PDB entry 4L8H | X-ray diffraction, 2.40 A resolution | chains A and R of the 3 polymer chains in the assembly

[Chain A]
Name: Coat protein
Source organism: Enterobacteria phage Qbeta
UniProt: P03615 (COAT_BPQBE); residues 1-132 here correspond to UniProt positions 2-133 (UniProt number = residue number + 1)
Sequence (132 residues; row label = number of the first residue in the row):
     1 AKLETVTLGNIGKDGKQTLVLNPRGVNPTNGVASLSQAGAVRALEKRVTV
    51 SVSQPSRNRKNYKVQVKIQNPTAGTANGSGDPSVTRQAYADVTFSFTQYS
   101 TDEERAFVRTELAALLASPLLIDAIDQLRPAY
Not modelled in the structure: 74-84
Sequence notes: engineered mutation Arg42 (Pro43 in P03615), Gly74 (Cys75 in P03615), Gly80 (Cys81 in P03615), Arg129 (Asn130 in P03615)
Metal / ion sites: Zn2+: Asp91 (shared with A11(R) of chain R)

[Chain R]
Molecule: RNA operator hairpin
Sequence (20 nucleotides; numbered 1 to 20; the number before each row is that of its first residue):
     1 AUGCAUGUCUAAGACAGCAU
Metal / ion sites: Zn2+ site 1 near U6 (its only coordinating residue here); Zn2+ site 2 near G7 (its only coordinating residue here); Zn2+ site 3: A11 (shared with Asp91(A) of chain A); Zn2+ site 4 near G13 (its only coordinating residue here)

[How chain A and chain R interact]
Pairs across the interface (20; chain A residue first):
  Asn30(A) with A12(R), hydrogen bond to the sugar
  Val32(A) with A12(R), base contact
  Thr49(A) with A12(R), hydrogen bond to the base
  Val50(A) with A12(R), base contact
  Ser51(A) with A12(R), hydrogen bond to the base
  Asn58(A) with U2(R), hydrogen bond to the sugar; G3(R), sugar contact
  Arg59(A) with G3(R), salt bridge to the phosphate; C4(R), phosphate contact
  Asn61(A) with A5(R), base contact
  Lys63(A) with C4(R), salt bridge to the phosphate; A5(R), salt bridge to the phosphate
  Gln65(A) with A12(R), hydrogen bond to the base
  Lys67(A) with A11(R), hydrogen bond to the base; A12(R), base contact; G13(R), base contact
  Gln69(A) with A11(R), hydrogen bond to the phosphate
  Tyr89(A) with A11(R), stacking on the base
  Asp91(A) with A11(R), base contact
  Ser95(A) with A5(R), hydrogen bond to the phosphate
Other interface residues (no listed pair), chain A (19 interface residues in all): Arg47, Val66, Gln87, Thr93
Other interface residues (no listed pair), chain R (8 interface residues in all): U10

[Summary]
The interface between chain A and chain R involves 19 residues on one side and 8 on the other, with 8 hydrogen
bonds, 3 salt bridges and 1 aromatic stacking contact. Among the polar pairs are Thr49(A)-A12(R),
Ser51(A)-A12(R) and Gln65(A)-A12(R).
Chain A is Coat protein (Enterobacteria phage Qbeta) and chain R is RNA operator hairpin; the structure,
Bacteriophage Qbeta coat protein in complex with RNA operator hairpin, was determined by X-ray diffraction.
